Entry 5DFB (X-ray diffraction, 1.40 A resolution); this record covers chain A.

# Chain A
Protein: Bromodomain-containing protein 2
Organism: Homo sapiens
UniProtKB: P25440 (BRD2_HUMAN); numbering as in UniProt (aligned over 344-455)
Amino-acid sequence (114 residues; numbered 342 to 455; the number before each row is that of its first residue):
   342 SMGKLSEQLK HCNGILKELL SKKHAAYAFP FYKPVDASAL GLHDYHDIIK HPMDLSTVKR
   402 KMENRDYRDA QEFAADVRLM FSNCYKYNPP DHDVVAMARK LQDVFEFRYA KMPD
Disordered / not traced: 342-346, 455
Differences from the reference sequence: expression tag (342-343); engineered mutation Phe370 (Trp in P25440)
Curated features (UniProtKB/Swiss-Prot):
  - mutagenesis: Val376 (V376A: Abolished binding to histone H4 acetylated at 'Lys-12' (H4K12ac)), Leu381 (L381A: Reduced binding to histone H4 acetylated at 'Lys-12' (H4K12ac)), Leu383 (L383A: Reduced binding to histone H4 acetylated at 'Lys-12' (H4K12ac)), Asn429 (N429A: Abolished binding to histone H4 acetylated at 'Lys-12' (H4K12ac))
Ligand contacts: nonaethylene glycol (2PE): Ser347, Leu350, Lys351, Asn354, Met403, Glu404
What the authors report for this chain:
  - mutagenesis - L383A (Kd 22 nM), L383I (Kd 27 nM): increased binding to ME
  - mutagenesis - L383A: increased stability
  - mutagenesis - L383I: increased stability in response to ME

# Overview
Ligands of chain A: nonaethylene glycol. From UniProt: 4 mutagenesis sites. From the paper: L383A and L383I
increase binding to ME; L383A increases stability.
Chain A is Bromodomain-containing protein 2 (Homo sapiens); the structure, Crystal structure of BRD2(BD2)
mutant W370F in the free form, was determined by X-ray diffraction (same publication as 5DFC and 5DFD).
